Entry 7AF3 (electron microscopy, 2.82 A resolution); this record covers chains N and S of the 9 polymer chains in the assembly.

== Chain N ==
Molecule: 30S ribosomal protein S14
Organism: Escherichia coli
Reference sequence: C3SR07 (C3SR07_ECOLX); residues 1-101 here = UniProt positions 1-101
Sequence (101 residues; each row starts with the number of its first residue):
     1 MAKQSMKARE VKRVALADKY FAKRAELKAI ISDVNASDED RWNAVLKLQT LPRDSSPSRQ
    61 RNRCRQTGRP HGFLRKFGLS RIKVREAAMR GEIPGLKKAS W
Not modelled in the structure: 1
From the paper describing this entry:
  - conformationally variable residues (register shift): Tyr20 to Asn43

== Chain S ==
Molecule: 30S ribosomal protein S19
Organism: Escherichia coli
Reference sequence: C3SQW2 (C3SQW2_ECOLX); residues 1-92 here = UniProt positions 1-92
Sequence (92 residues; row label = number of the first residue in the row):
     1 MPRSLKKGPF IDLHLLKKVE KAVESGDKKP LRTWSRRSTI FPNMIGLTIA VHNGRQHVPV
    61 FVTDEMVGHK LGEFAPTRTY RGHAADKKAK KK
Not modelled in the structure: 1, 85-92
From the paper describing this entry:
  - conformationally variable residues (order/disorder transition): Gly82 to Ala84

== Interface between chain N and chain S ==
Residue-residue contacts - 15 pairs, chain N then chain S:
  Ile31(N) - Lys7(S)
  Ser32(N) - Lys6(S)
  Ser32(N) - Lys7(S)  hydrogen bond
  Arg41(N) - Lys6(S)
  Trp42(N) - Pro9(S)
  Trp42(N) - Ile11(S)  hydrophobic
  Trp42(N) - Leu16(S)  hydrophobic
  Trp42(N) - Phe41(S)  hydrophobic
  Leu46(N) - Ile11(S)
  Gln49(N) - Phe10(S)
  Gln49(N) - Ile11(S)  hydrogen bond (side chain-backbone)
  Gln49(N) - Asp12(S)
  Gln49(N) - Leu13(S)  hydrogen bond (side chain-backbone)
  Thr50(N) - Leu13(S)
  Arg53(N) - Arg37(S)
Other interface residues (no listed pair), chain N (9 interface residues in all): Val45
Other interface residues (no listed pair), chain S (11 interface residues in all): Arg3

== Summary ==
The interface between chain N and chain S involves 9 residues on one side and 11 on the other, with 3 hydrogen
bonds. Polar pairs include Ser32(N)-Lys7(S), Gln49(N)-Ile11(S) and Gln49(N)-Leu13(S). The paper reports
conformational variability at Tyr20(N) and Gly82(S).
Chain N is 30S ribosomal protein S14 and chain S is 30S ribosomal protein S19, both from Escherichia coli; the
structure, Bacterial 30S ribosomal subunit assembly complex state M (head domain), was determined by electron
microscopy, deposited together with 7AF5, 7AF8, 7AFA, 7AFD, 7AFH, 7AFI and 17 further entries.
